1MTW - chain A; structure by X-ray diffraction, 1.90 A resolution.

# Chain A
Molecule: Trypsin
Source organism: Bos taurus
Notes: EC 3.4.21.4
UniProtKB: P00760 (TRY1_BOVIN); the construct lacks a stretch of the UniProt sequence and is renumbered around it, so the offset changes along the chain: 16-34 = UniProt 21-39; 37-67 = UniProt 40-70; 69-125 = UniProt 71-127; 127-130 = UniProt 128-131; 6 more segments
Amino-acid sequence (223 residues; each row starts with the number of its first residue; note: 10 numbers in that range are skipped by the numbering (no residue carries them; nothing is unmodelled there)):
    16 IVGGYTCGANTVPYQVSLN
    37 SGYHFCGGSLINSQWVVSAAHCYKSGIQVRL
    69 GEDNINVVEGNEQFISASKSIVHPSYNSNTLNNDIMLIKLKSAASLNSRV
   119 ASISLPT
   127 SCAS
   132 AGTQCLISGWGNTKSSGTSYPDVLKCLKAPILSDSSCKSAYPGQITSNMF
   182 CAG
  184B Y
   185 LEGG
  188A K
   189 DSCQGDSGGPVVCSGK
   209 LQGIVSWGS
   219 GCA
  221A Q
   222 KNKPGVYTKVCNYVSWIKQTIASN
Cystine bridges: Cys22-Cys157, Cys42-Cys58, Cys128-Cys232, Cys136-Cys201, Cys168-Cys182, Cys191-Cys220
Ion coordination: Ca2+: Glu70, Asn72, Val75, Glu80
Ligand contacts: dx9056a (DX9; (2S)-3-(7-carbamimidoylnaphthalen-2-yl)-2-[4-({(3R)-1-[(1Z)-ethanimidoyl]pyrrolidin-3-yl}oxy)phenyl]propanoic acid): Asn97, Thr98, Leu99, Gln175, Asp189, Ser190, Cys191, Gln192, Ser195, Val213, Ser214, Trp215, Gly216, Gly219, Cys220, Gly226, Tyr228
From the paper describing this entry:
  - binding site for dx9056a: Asn97, Gln175, Asp189, Trp215
  - conformationally variable residues (side-chain flip): Gln175, Gln192

# Overview
Bound to chain A: dx9056a. Glu70, Asn72, Val75 and Glu80 coordinate Ca2+. From the paper: a binding site for
dx9056a at Asn97, Gln175 and Asp189 among others; conformational variability at Gln175 and Gln192.
Chain A is Trypsin (Bos taurus); the structure, Factor xa specific inhibitor in complex with bovine trypsin,
was determined by X-ray diffraction (same publication as 1MTU, 1MTV and 1MTS).
